PDB entry 6RDK | electron microscopy, 3.70 A resolution | chains U and X of the 31 polymer chains in the assembly

Chain U:
Molecule: ATP synthase subunit alpha
From: Polytomella sp. Pringsheim 198.80
UniProtKB: A0ZW40 (A0ZW40_9CHLO); residues 1-562 here = UniProt positions 1-562
Sequence (562 residues; row label = number of the first residue in the row):
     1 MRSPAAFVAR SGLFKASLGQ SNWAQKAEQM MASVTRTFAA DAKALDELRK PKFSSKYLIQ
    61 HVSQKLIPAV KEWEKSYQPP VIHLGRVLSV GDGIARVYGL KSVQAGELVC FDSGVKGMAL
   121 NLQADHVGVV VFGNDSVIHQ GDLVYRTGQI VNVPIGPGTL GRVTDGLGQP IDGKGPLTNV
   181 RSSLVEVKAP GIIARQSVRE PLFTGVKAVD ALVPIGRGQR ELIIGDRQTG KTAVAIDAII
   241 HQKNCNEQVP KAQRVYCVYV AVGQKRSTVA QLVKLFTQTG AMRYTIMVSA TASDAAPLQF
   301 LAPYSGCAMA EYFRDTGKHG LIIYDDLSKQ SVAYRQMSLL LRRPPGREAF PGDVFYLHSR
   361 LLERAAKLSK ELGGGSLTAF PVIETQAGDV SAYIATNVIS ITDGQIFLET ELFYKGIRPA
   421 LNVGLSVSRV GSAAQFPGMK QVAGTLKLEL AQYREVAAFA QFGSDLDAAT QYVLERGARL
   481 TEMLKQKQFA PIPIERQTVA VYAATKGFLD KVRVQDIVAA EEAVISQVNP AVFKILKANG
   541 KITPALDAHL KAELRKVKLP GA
Not modelled in the structure: 1-39
Differences from the reference sequence: conflict Arg-266 (Lys in A0ZW40)
Ion coordination: Mg2+: Thr-232 (together with ATP)
Ligand contacts: ATP (adenosine-5'-triphosphate): Arg-227, Gln-228, Thr-229, Gly-230, Lys-231, Thr-232, Ala-233, Asp-326, Phe-413, Arg-418, Pro-419, Gln-486, Lys-487, Gln-488

Chain X:
Molecule: ATP synthase subunit beta
From: Polytomella sp. Pringsheim 198.80
Notes: EC 7.1.2.2
UniProtKB: A0ZW41 (A0ZW41_9CHLO); numbering as in UniProt (aligned over 1-574)
Sequence (574 residues; each row starts with the number of its first residue):
     1 MALRYAAGLA KNVVQRQGAS LNIARAFAAE PAPAIDAGYV SQVIGPVVDV RFDGELPSIL
    61 SSLEVEGHSV RLVLEVAQHM GDNTVRCIAM DSTDGLVRGQ KVVDTGSPIK VPVGRGTLGR
   121 IMNVIGEPVD EQGPIDAADI WSIHREAPEF TEQSTEQEIL VTGIKVVDLL APYQRGGKIG
   181 LFGGAGVGKT VLIMELINNV AKAHGGFSVF AGVGERTREG NDLYREMIES GVIKLGAERG
   241 NSKCTLVYGQ MNEPPGARAR VALTGLTVAE YFRDIEGQDV LLFVDNIFRF TQANSEVSAL
   301 LGRIPSAVGY QPTLATDLGG LQERITTTTK GSITSVQAVY VPADDLTDPA PATTFAHLDA
   361 TTVLSRSIAE LGIYPAVDPL DSTSRMLNPN VIGAEHYNVA RGVQKVLQDY KNLQDIIAIL
   421 GMDELSEEDK LTVARARKIQ RFLSQPFQVA EVFTGTPGKY VDLADTISGF QGVLTGKYDD
   481 LPEMAFYMVG DIKEVKEKAD KMAKDIASRK EADNKKVSEE LKDIPSLDKL VSEIKEVVIE
   541 EDDGLEEDFK AEALSSETVV LNEEGKSVPL PKKN
Not modelled in the structure: 1-32
Differences from the reference sequence: conflict Ala-350 (Gly in A0ZW41), Leu-387 (Arg in A0ZW41)
Ion coordination: Mg2+: Thr-190, Glu-215 (together with ADP)
Ligand contacts:
  - ADP (adenosine-5'-diphosphate): Ala-185, Gly-186, Val-187, Gly-188, Lys-189, Thr-190, Val-191, Glu-215, Arg-216, Glu-219, Tyr-374, Gln-445, Phe-447, Ala-450, Phe-453, Thr-454, Met-488
  - ATP (adenosine-5'-triphosphate): Ser-384, Arg-385, Leu-387, Asn-388, Tyr-397, Arg-401

Chain U / chain X interface:
Contacting residue pairs - 162 pairs, chain U then chain X:
  Ile-82(U) / Glu-563(X)
  His-83(U) / Glu-563(X)  salt bridge
  Leu-84(U) / Asn-562(X)
  Leu-84(U) / Glu-563(X)
  Gly-99(U) / Arg-98(X)  hydrogen bond (backbone-side chain)
  Leu-100(U) / Arg-98(X)  hydrogen bond (backbone-side chain)
  Lys-101(U) / Arg-98(X)
  Ser-102(U) / Val-97(X)
  Val-103(U) / Leu-96(X)
  Val-103(U) / Val-97(X)
  Gln-104(U) / Gly-95(X)
  Gln-104(U) / Leu-96(X)
  Ala-105(U) / Thr-93(X)
  Ala-105(U) / Asp-94(X)
  Ala-105(U) / Gly-95(X)  hydrogen bond (backbone-backbone)
  Ala-105(U) / Leu-96(X)  hydrogen bond (backbone-backbone)
  Gly-106(U) / Asp-94(X)
  Cys-110(U) / Thr-558(X)
  Cys-110(U) / Val-560(X)  hydrophobic
  Cys-110(U) / Leu-570(X)  hydrophobic
  Phe-111(U) / Leu-570(X)
  Asp-112(U) / Lys-573(X)
  Asp-112(U) / Asn-574(X)
  Ser-113(U) / Asn-574(X)  hydrogen bond
  Lys-116(U) / Thr-558(X)
  Asn-121(U) / Val-43(X)
  Leu-122(U) / Gln-42(X)
  Leu-122(U) / Val-43(X)  hydrogen bond (backbone-backbone)
  Leu-122(U) / Leu-96(X)
  Leu-122(U) / Arg-98(X)
  Gln-123(U) / Gln-42(X)
  Gln-123(U) / Ile-44(X)
  Gln-123(U) / Arg-98(X)  hydrogen bond (backbone-side chain)
  Ala-124(U) / Gln-42(X)  hydrogen bond (backbone-side chain)
  His-126(U) / Arg-98(X)
  Val-127(U) / Arg-98(X)
  His-139(U) / Asn-574(X)  hydrogen bond
  Asp-142(U) / Asn-574(X)
  Tyr-145(U) / Val-560(X)  hydrophobic
  Tyr-145(U) / Leu-570(X)  hydrophobic
  Tyr-145(U) / Pro-571(X)
  Arg-146(U) / Val-560(X)
  Arg-146(U) / Leu-561(X)  hydrogen bond (backbone-backbone)
  Thr-147(U) / Val-560(X)
  Ile-150(U) / Asp-94(X)
  Ile-155(U) / Phe-549(X)
  Gly-156(U) / Phe-549(X)
  Pro-157(U) / Leu-545(X)
  Pro-157(U) / Glu-546(X)
  Pro-157(U) / Phe-549(X)
  Leu-160(U) / Leu-545(X)  hydrophobic
  Asn-179(U) / Glu-546(X)
  Asn-179(U) / Phe-549(X)
  Asn-179(U) / Ala-551(X)
  Val-180(U) / Phe-549(X)
  Val-180(U) / Ala-551(X)
  Val-180(U) / Glu-552(X)  hydrogen bond (backbone-backbone)
  Arg-181(U) / Phe-549(X)
  Arg-181(U) / Glu-552(X)
  Ser-182(U) / Glu-552(X)
  Glu-186(U) / Asp-94(X)
  Lys-188(U) / Glu-253(X)  salt bridge
  Ala-189(U) / Asn-252(X)
  Pro-190(U) / Asn-252(X)
  Ile-192(U) / Thr-217(X)
  Ile-192(U) / Gly-220(X)
  Ile-192(U) / Asn-221(X)
  Ile-192(U) / Tyr-248(X)  hydrophobic
  Ile-192(U) / Gln-250(X)
  Ile-193(U) / Val-129(X)
  Ile-193(U) / Asp-130(X)
  Ile-193(U) / Tyr-224(X)  hydrophobic
  Ile-193(U) / Arg-225(X)
  Arg-195(U) / Thr-217(X)  hydrogen bond
  Arg-195(U) / Asn-221(X)  hydrogen bond (backbone-side chain)
  Gln-196(U) / Asn-221(X)
  Ser-197(U) / Asn-221(X)
  Ser-197(U) / Asp-222(X)  hydrogen bond
  Arg-220(U) / Arg-216(X)
  Arg-220(U) / Arg-218(X)
  Glu-247(U) / Ile-539(X)
  Gln-248(U) / Ile-539(X)
  Pro-250(U) / Val-538(X)
  Pro-250(U) / Glu-540(X)
  Lys-251(U) / Glu-540(X)
  Lys-251(U) / Asp-543(X)
  Lys-251(U) / Gly-544(X)
  Arg-254(U) / Ile-539(X)
  Arg-254(U) / Glu-541(X)
  Arg-254(U) / Asp-543(X)  salt bridge
  Tyr-256(U) / Asp-543(X)  hydrogen bond (side chain-backbone)
  Tyr-284(U) / Asp-543(X)
  Tyr-312(U) / Leu-545(X)  hydrogen bond (side chain-backbone)
  Tyr-312(U) / Phe-549(X)  hydrophobic
  Phe-313(U) / Leu-545(X)  hydrophobic
  Lys-318(U) / Asp-543(X)
  Lys-318(U) / Gly-544(X)  hydrogen bond (side chain-backbone)
  Lys-318(U) / Leu-545(X)
  Arg-343(U) / Leu-300(X)
  Pro-344(U) / Ala-299(X)
  Pro-344(U) / Pro-305(X)  hydrophobic
  Pro-345(U) / Val-308(X)
  Pro-345(U) / Gly-309(X)
  Gly-346(U) / Val-308(X)
  Gly-346(U) / Gly-309(X)
  Arg-347(U) / Asp-345(X)  salt bridge
  Arg-347(U) / Asp-348(X)  salt bridge
  Gly-352(U) / Glu-296(X)
  Asp-353(U) / Glu-296(X)
  Phe-355(U) / Met-251(X)  hydrophobic
  Phe-355(U) / Arg-289(X)
  Phe-355(U) / Gln-292(X)
  Tyr-356(U) / Asn-252(X)
  Tyr-356(U) / Glu-253(X)
  Tyr-356(U) / Pro-254(X)
  Tyr-356(U) / Pro-255(X)
  Tyr-356(U) / Arg-258(X)
  Tyr-356(U) / Glu-296(X)
  Ser-359(U) / Met-251(X)  hydrogen bond (side chain-backbone)
  Glu-363(U) / Arg-216(X)
  Glu-363(U) / Thr-217(X)  hydrogen bond
  Glu-363(U) / Met-251(X)
  Glu-363(U) / Asn-252(X)
  Val-390(U) / Arg-366(X)
  Ser-391(U) / Ala-343(X)
  Ser-391(U) / Asp-344(X)
  Thr-396(U) / Ala-185(X)
  Thr-396(U) / Tyr-340(X)  hydrogen bond (backbone-side chain)
  Thr-396(U) / Pro-342(X)  hydrogen bond (side chain-backbone)
  Thr-396(U) / Arg-366(X)
  Ile-399(U) / Ala-185(X)
  Ile-399(U) / Arg-216(X)  hydrogen bond (backbone-side chain)
  Ser-400(U) / Arg-216(X)  hydrogen bond (backbone-side chain)
  Ser-400(U) / Met-251(X)
  Ser-400(U) / Arg-289(X)
  Ser-400(U) / Tyr-340(X)  hydrogen bond
  Ile-401(U) / Arg-216(X)  hydrogen bond (backbone-side chain)
  Ile-401(U) / Met-251(X)  hydrophobic
  Thr-402(U) / Arg-216(X)
  Asp-403(U) / Arg-216(X)
  Asp-403(U) / Arg-218(X)  salt bridge
  Leu-425(U) / Glu-370(X)
  Arg-429(U) / Phe-453(X)
  Arg-429(U) / Thr-454(X)
  Val-430(U) / Arg-218(X)
  Tyr-472(U) / Arg-509(X)
  Asn-529(U) / Leu-527(X)
  Ala-531(U) / Leu-527(X)  hydrophobic
  Lys-534(U) / Ile-534(X)
  Ile-535(U) / Leu-530(X)
  Ile-535(U) / Val-531(X)  hydrophobic
  Ile-535(U) / Ile-534(X)  hydrophobic
  Ala-538(U) / Ile-534(X)  hydrophobic
  Leu-546(U) / Leu-530(X)  hydrophobic
  Ala-548(U) / Ser-518(X)
  Ala-548(U) / Ile-524(X)  hydrophobic
  His-549(U) / Ile-524(X)
  His-549(U) / Pro-525(X)
  His-549(U) / Ser-526(X)
  His-549(U) / Leu-527(X)
  Lys-551(U) / Lys-516(X)
  Arg-555(U) / Lys-516(X)
Also at the interface, not in a pair above, chain U (104 interface residues in all): Val-81, Leu-120, Val-137, Gly-148, Gln-149, Arg-360, Ala-392, Tyr-393, Asn-397, Ala-433, Gln-452, Phe-459, Val-532, Ala-545, Asp-547
Also at the interface, not in a pair above, chain X (94 interface residues in all): Ser-41, Asp-91, Glu-131, Gly-184, Gly-214, Glu-215, Arg-441, Val-452, Glu-483, Met-484, Val-517, Glu-519, Asp-523, Val-537, Asp-542, Lys-550, Leu-554, Val-559

In short:
104 residues of chain U and 94 residues of chain X are in contact, with 25 hydrogen bonds and 6 salt bridges.
Polar contacts include His-83(U)/Glu-563(X), Lys-188(U)/Glu-253(X) and Arg-254(U)/Asp-543(X). Ligands of chain
U: ATP. Bound to chain X: ATP and ADP.
Here chain U is ATP synthase subunit alpha and chain X is ATP synthase subunit beta, both from Polytomella sp.
Pringsheim 198.80. Entry 6RDK (Cryo-EM structure of Polytomella F-ATP synthase, Rotary substate 1B, composite
map) was determined by electron microscopy (same publication as 6RD4, 6RD5, 6RD6, 6RD7, 6RD8, 6RD9 and 46
further entries).
